Entry 4HYD (X-ray diffraction, 3.80 A resolution); this record covers chains A and B of the 4 polymer chains in the assembly.

[Chain A (and B)]
Molecule: Putative uncharacterized protein
From: Methanoculleus marisnigri JR1
Notes: chain B of this document is another copy of the same molecule, construct and numbering; everything in this record applies to it too
UniProt: A3CWV0 (A3CWV0_METMJ); residue numbers follow UniProt; this construct covers 1-301
Sequence (301 residues; numbered 1 to 301; the number before each row is that of its first residue):
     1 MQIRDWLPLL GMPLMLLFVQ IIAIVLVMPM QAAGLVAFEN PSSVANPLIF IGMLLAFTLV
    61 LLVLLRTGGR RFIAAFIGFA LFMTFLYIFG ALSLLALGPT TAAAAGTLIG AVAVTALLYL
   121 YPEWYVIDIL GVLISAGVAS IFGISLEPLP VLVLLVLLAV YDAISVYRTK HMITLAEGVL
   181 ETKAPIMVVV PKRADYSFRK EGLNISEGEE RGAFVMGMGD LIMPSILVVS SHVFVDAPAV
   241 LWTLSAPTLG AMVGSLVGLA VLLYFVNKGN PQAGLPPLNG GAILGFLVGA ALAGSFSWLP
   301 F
Not modelled in the structure: 1-3, 38-40, 180-211, 235-243, 294-301
Sequence notes: engineered mutation N40 (Asp in A3CWV0), S42 (Glu in A3CWV0), E147 (Ala in A3CWV0), P148 (Val in A3CWV0), V229 (Ala in A3CWV0)

[How chain A and chain B interact]
Contacting residue pairs (17):
  R66(A) with V63(B); R66(B)
  T67(A) with L62(B)
  G69(A) with L62(B)
  R70(A) with R168(B); T169(B)
  R71(A) with Y161(B), hydrogen bond; S165(B)
  F72(A) with L55(B); T58(B); L59(B), hydrophobic
  F76(A) with L55(B), hydrophobic
  Y119(A) with I164(B), hydrophobic
  L120(A) with I164(B), hydrophobic; Y167(B), hydrophobic
  Y121(A) with H171(B); M172(B)
Also at the interface, not in a pair above, chain A (14 interface residues in all): A75, M83, L108, A116
Also at the interface, not in a pair above, chain B (16 interface residues in all): L48, V153

[Overview]
Chain A and chain B form an interface of 14 and 16 residues respectively; the contacts include 1 hydrogen
bond. Its one hydrogen-bonded contact is R71(A)-Y161(B).
Both chains are Putative uncharacterized protein (Methanoculleus marisnigri JR1). Entry 4HYD (Structure of a
presenilin family intramembrane aspartate protease in C2221 space group) was determined by X-ray diffraction
(same publication as 4HYC and 4HYG).
